4Z9F - chains B and D of the 4 polymer chains in the assembly; structure by X-ray diffraction, 1.75 A resolution.

Chain B (and D):
Molecule: Halohydrin epoxidase A
From: Corynebacterium sp
Notes: chain D of this document is another copy of the same molecule, construct and numbering; everything in this record applies to it too
UniProt: Q46346 (Q46346_CORSP); numbering as in UniProt (aligned over 1-244)
Chain sequence (244 residues; each row starts with the number of its first residue):
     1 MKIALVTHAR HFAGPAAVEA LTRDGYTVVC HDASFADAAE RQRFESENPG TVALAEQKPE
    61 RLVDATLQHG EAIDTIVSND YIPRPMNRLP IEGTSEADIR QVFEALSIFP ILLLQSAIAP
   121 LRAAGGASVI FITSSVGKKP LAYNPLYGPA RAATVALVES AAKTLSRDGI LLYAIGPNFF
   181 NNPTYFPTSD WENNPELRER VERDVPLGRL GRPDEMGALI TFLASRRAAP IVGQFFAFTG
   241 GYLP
Disordered / not traced: 1 (chain D: fully traced)
Sequence notes: engineered mutation Ser34 (Thr in Q46346)

Chain B / chain D interface:
Contacting residue pairs - 73 pairs, chain B then chain D:
  Glu159(B) with Pro244(D)
  Ala162(B) with Pro206(D)
  Lys163(B) with Pro206(D); Gly241(D), hydrogen bond (side chain-backbone); Tyr242(D); Leu243(D), hydrogen bond (side chain-backbone); Pro244(D), hydrogen bond (side chain-backbone)
  Ser166(B) with Pro206(D); Leu207(D)
  Arg167(B) with Glu202(D), salt bridge; Val205(D), hydrogen bond (side chain-backbone); Pro206(D), hydrogen bond (side chain-backbone); Leu207(D); Gly208(D)
  Glu202(B) with Arg167(D), salt bridge
  Val205(B) with Arg167(D), hydrogen bond (backbone-side chain)
  Pro206(B) with Ala162(D); Lys163(D); Ser166(D); Arg167(D), hydrogen bond (backbone-backbone)
  Leu207(B) with Ser166(D); Leu171(D), hydrophobic; Pro230(D), hydrophobic
  Gly208(B) with Arg167(D)
  Arg209(B) with Ala229(D)
  Gly211(B) with Pro230(D)
  Glu215(B) with Arg227(D); Ala228(D); Ala229(D); Pro230(D)
  Ala218(B) with Phe222(D); Arg227(D)
  Leu219(B) with Phe222(D), hydrophobic
  Phe222(B) with Ala218(D); Leu219(D), hydrophobic; Phe222(D), hydrophobic
  Arg227(B) with Glu215(D); Ala218(D)
  Ala228(B) with Glu215(D)
  Ala229(B) with Arg209(D); Glu215(D)
  Pro230(B) with Leu207(D), hydrophobic; Gly211(D); Glu215(D); Phe238(D), hydrophobic; Thr239(D), hydrogen bond (backbone-backbone); Gly240(D), hydrogen bond (backbone-backbone); Gly241(D)
  Ile231(B) with Leu219(D), hydrophobic; Ala237(D); Phe238(D), hydrophobic
  Val232(B) with Gly240(D); Gly241(D)
  Gly233(B) with Pro244(D)
  Gln234(B) with Phe236(D); Ala237(D), hydrogen bond (side chain-backbone)
  Phe236(B) with Gln234(D); Phe236(D), hydrophobic
  Ala237(B) with Pro230(D); Ile231(D); Gln234(D), hydrogen bond (backbone-side chain)
  Phe238(B) with Pro230(D), hydrophobic; Ile231(D), hydrophobic
  Thr239(B) with Pro230(D), hydrogen bond (backbone-backbone)
  Gly240(B) with Pro230(D), hydrogen bond (backbone-backbone); Val232(D)
  Gly241(B) with Lys163(D), hydrogen bond (backbone-side chain); Val232(D)
  Tyr242(B) with Lys163(D)
  Leu243(B) with Lys163(D), hydrogen bond (backbone-side chain)
  Pro244(B) with Glu159(D); Lys163(D), hydrogen bond (backbone-side chain); Gly233(D)
Interface residues without a listed pair, chain B (39 interface residues in all): Leu171, Val201, Asp214, Thr221, Arg226, Phe235
Interface residues without a listed pair, chain D (40 interface residues in all): Arg23, Val201, Asp214, Thr221, Arg226, Phe235

In short:
39 residues of chain B face 40 of chain D across their interface; the contacts include 16 hydrogen bonds and 2
salt bridges. Polar pairs include Arg167(B)-Glu202(D), Lys163(B)-Gly241(D) and Lys163(B)-Leu243(D).
Chain B and chain D are both Halohydrin epoxidase A (Corynebacterium sp); the structure, Halohydrin
hydrogen-halide-lyase, HheA, was determined by X-ray diffraction (same publication as 4ZD6 and 4ZU3).
